PDB entry 7EPO | X-ray diffraction, 2.35 A resolution | chain A

[Chain A]
Molecule: SnoaL-like domain-containing protein
From: Mycolicibacterium smegmatis (strain ATCC 700084 / mc(2)155)
Reference sequence: I7FVV8 (I7FVV8_MYCS2); residue numbers follow UniProt; this construct covers 1-149
Amino-acid sequence (149 residues; row label = number of the first residue in the row):
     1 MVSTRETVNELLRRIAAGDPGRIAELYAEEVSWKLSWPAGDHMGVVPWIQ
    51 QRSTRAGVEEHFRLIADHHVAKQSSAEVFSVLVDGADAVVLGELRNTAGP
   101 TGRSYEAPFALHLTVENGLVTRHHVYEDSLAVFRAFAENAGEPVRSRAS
Not modelled in the structure: 1, 69-73, 137-149
Residues lining bound ligands: 5-nitro-1,2-benzoxazole (H5J): Leu35, Trp48, His61, Phe62, Leu94, Tyr105, Leu111, His123, Val125, Glu127, Val132

[Overview]
Ligands of chain A: 5-nitro-1,2-benzoxazole.
Chain A is SnoaL-like domain-containing protein (Mycolicibacterium smegmatis (strain ATCC 700084 / mc(2)155));
the structure, Ketosteroid Isomerase KSI with 5-nitrobenzoxazole (5NBI), was determined by X-ray diffraction,
deposited together with 7EPN.
